PDB entry 3BJ1 | X-ray diffraction, 1.90 A resolution | chains B and D of the 4 polymer chains in the assembly

[Chain B (and D)]
Protein: hemoglobin beta
Organism: Perca flavescens
Notes: chain D of this document is another copy of the same molecule, construct and numbering; everything in this record applies to it too
Chain sequence (146 residues; each row starts with the number of its first residue):
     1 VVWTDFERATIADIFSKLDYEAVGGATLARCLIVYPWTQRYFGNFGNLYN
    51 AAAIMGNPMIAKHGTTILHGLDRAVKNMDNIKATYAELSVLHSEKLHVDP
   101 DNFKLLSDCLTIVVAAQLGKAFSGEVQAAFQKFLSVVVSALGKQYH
Unresolved in the structure: 49
Bound ions: heme Fe near His92 (its only coordinating residue here)
Residues lining bound ligands: heme (HEM): Thr38, Tyr41, Phe42, Phe45, His63, Thr66, Ile67, Gly70, Leu71, Arg73, Tyr85, Leu88, Leu91, His92, Leu96, Val98, Asn102, Phe103, Leu106, Val137, Leu141

[Chain B / chain D interface]
Residue-residue contacts - 16 pairs, chain B then chain D:
  Val1(B) - Tyr145(D)  hydrogen bond (backbone-backbone)
  Lys82(B) - His146(D)
  Ser135(B) - Tyr145(D)
  Val136(B) - Tyr145(D)  hydrophobic
  Val136(B) - His146(D)
  Ser139(B) - Tyr145(D)
  Ser139(B) - His146(D)  hydrogen bond
  Ala140(B) - His146(D)  hydrogen bond (backbone-side chain)
  Tyr145(B) - Val1(D)  hydrogen bond (backbone-backbone)
  Tyr145(B) - Ser135(D)
  Tyr145(B) - Val136(D)  hydrophobic
  Tyr145(B) - Ser139(D)
  His146(B) - Lys82(D)
  His146(B) - Val136(D)
  His146(B) - Ser139(D)  hydrogen bond
  His146(B) - Ala140(D)

[In short]
Chain B and chain D each contribute 8 residues to their interface, with 5 hydrogen bonds. Among the polar
pairs are Ser139(B)-His146(D), Ala140(B)-His146(D) and Val1(B)-Tyr145(D). Ligands of chain B: heme.
Chain B and chain D are both hemoglobin beta (Perca flavescens); the structure, met-Perch Hemoglobin at pH
5.7, was determined by X-ray diffraction (same publication as 2QSP, 2QSS, 2R1H, 3BJ2 and 3BJ3).
